Entry 5D3E (X-ray diffraction, 2.75 A resolution); this record covers chains A and C of the 3 polymer chains in the assembly.

Chain A:
Molecule: 14-3-3 protein gamma
From: Homo sapiens
UniProt: P61981 (1433G_HUMAN); residues 1-238 here = UniProt positions 1-238
Amino-acid sequence (241 residues; each row starts with the number of its first residue; numbers below 1 keep their minus sign (Met-2 is residue -2)):
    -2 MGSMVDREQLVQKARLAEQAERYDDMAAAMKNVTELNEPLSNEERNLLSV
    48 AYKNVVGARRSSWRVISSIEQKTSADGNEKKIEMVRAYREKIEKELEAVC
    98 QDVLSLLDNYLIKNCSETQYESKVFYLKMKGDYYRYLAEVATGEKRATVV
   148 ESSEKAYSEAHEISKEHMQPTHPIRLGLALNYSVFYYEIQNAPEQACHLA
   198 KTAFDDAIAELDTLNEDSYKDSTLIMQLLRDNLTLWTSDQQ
Not modelled in the structure: -2 to 1, 237-238
Differences from the reference sequence: initiating methionine (-2); expression tag (-1 to 0)
Curated features (UniProtKB/Swiss-Prot):
  - site (Interaction with phosphoserine on interacting protein): Arg57, Arg132
  - modified residue: Met1 (N-acetylmethionine), Val2 (N-acetylvaline), Ser71 (Phosphoserine), Tyr133 (Phosphotyrosine), Thr145 (Phosphothreonine), Ser215 (Phosphoserine), Thr234 (Phosphothreonine), Ser235 (Phosphoserine)
  - natural variant: Glu15 (E15A: In DEE56; uncertain significance), Lys50 (K50Q: Found in an individual with autism; uncertain significance), Asp129 (D129E: In DEE56), Arg132 (R132C: In DEE56), Tyr133 (Y133S: Found in an individual with neurodevelopmental disorder)

Chain C:
Molecule: Cystic fibrosis transmembrane conductance regulator
Notes: EC 3.6.3.49
UniProt: P13569 (CFTR_HUMAN); residue numbers follow UniProt; this construct covers 762-801
Amino-acid sequence (40 residues; row label = number of the first residue in the row):
   762 QARRRQSVLNLMTHSVNQGQNIHRKTTASTRKVSLAPQAN
Not modelled in the structure: 762-765, 771-792, 799-801
Modified residues: Ser768 (phosphoserine; SEP); Ser795 (phosphoserine; SEP)
Curated features (UniProtKB/Swiss-Prot):
  - modified residue (Phosphoserine): Ser768, Ser790, Ser795
  - natural variant: Arg766 (R766M: In CBAVD; uncertain significance), Arg792 (R792G: In CBAVD), Ala800 (A800G: In CBAVD)

How chain A and chain C interact:
Pairs across the interface (20; chain A residue first):
  Lys50(A) with Ser768(C); Val769(C); Leu770(C)
  Arg57(A) with Arg766(C); Ser768(C)
  Arg61(A) with Arg766(C)
  Arg132(A) with Ser768(C)
  Tyr133(A) with Ser768(C)
  Leu177(A) with Gln767(C); Ser768(C); Val769(C)
  Asn178(A) with Ser768(C); Val769(C), hydrogen bond (side chain-backbone)
  Val181(A) with Arg766(C); Gln767(C)
  Glu185(A) with Arg766(C), salt bridge
  Ile222(A) with Val769(C), hydrophobic
  Asn229(A) with Arg766(C); Gln767(C), hydrogen bond (side chain-backbone)
  Leu232(A) with Arg766(C)
Other interface residues (no listed pair), chain A (14 interface residues in all): Lys125, Leu225

Overview:
14 residues of chain A and 5 residues of chain C are in contact, with 2 hydrogen bonds and 1 salt bridge.
Polar contacts include Glu185(A)-Arg766(C), Asn178(A)-Val769(C) and Asn229(A)-Gln767(C).
Chain A is 14-3-3 protein gamma (Homo sapiens) and chain C is Cystic fibrosis transmembrane conductance
regulator; the structure, Crystal structure of human 14-3-3 gamma in complex with CFTR R-domain peptide
pS768-pS795, was determined by X-ray diffraction (same publication as 5D2D and 5D3F).
